Entry 8EU9 (electron microscopy, 3.48 A resolution); this record covers chains W and Z of the 10 polymer chains in the assembly.

[Chain W]
Name: RuvB-like protein 2
From: Saccharomyces cerevisiae (strain ATCC 204508 / S288c)
Notes: EC 3.6.4.12
Reference sequence: Q12464 (RUVB2_YEAST); residues 15-460 here = UniProt positions 15-460
Amino-acid sequence (446 residues; each row starts with the number of its first residue):
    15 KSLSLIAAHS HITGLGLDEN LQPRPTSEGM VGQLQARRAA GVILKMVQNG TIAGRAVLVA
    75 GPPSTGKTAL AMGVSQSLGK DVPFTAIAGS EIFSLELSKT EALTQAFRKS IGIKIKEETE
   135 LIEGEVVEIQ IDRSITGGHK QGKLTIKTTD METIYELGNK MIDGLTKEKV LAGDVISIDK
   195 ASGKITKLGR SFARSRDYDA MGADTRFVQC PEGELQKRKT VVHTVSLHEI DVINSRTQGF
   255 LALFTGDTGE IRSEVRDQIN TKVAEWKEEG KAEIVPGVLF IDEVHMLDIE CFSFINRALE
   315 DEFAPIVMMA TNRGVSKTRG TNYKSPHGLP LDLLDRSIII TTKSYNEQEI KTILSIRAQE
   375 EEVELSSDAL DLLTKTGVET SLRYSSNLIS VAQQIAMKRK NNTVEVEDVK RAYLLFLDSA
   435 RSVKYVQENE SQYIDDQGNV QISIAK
Disordered / not traced: 15-17, 460
UniProt features mapped onto this chain:
  - binding site (ATP): Gly75 to Thr82
  - mutagenesis: Gly75 (G75A: Lethal), Gly80 (G80A: Growth defect at 37 degrees Celsius), Lys81 (K81A: Defect in snoRNA accumulation. Growth defect at 37 degrees Celsius; K81E: Lethal; K81R: Growth defect at 37 degrees Celsius), Asp296 (D296N: Lethal), Glu297 (E297G: Lethal)
Ligand contacts: ADP (adenosine-5'-diphosphate): Ala22, His23, His25, Ile26, Gly43, Met44, Val45, Gly46, Pro77, Ser78, Thr79, Gly80, Lys81, Thr82, Ala83, Tyr359, Ile367, Leu396, Arg397

[Chain Z]
Name: Ino eighty subunit 2
From: Saccharomyces cerevisiae S288C
Reference sequence: P40154 (IES2_YEAST); residue numbers follow UniProt; this construct covers 293-320
Amino-acid sequence (28 residues; row label = number of the first residue in the row):
   293 FVKPRRPYNS EGMTRILRRY EEDLFCTF

[How chain W and chain Z interact]
Contacting residue pairs (44):
  Glu139(W) - Tyr312(Z)
  Val140(W) - Tyr312(Z)
  Val141(W) - Tyr312(Z)
  Glu142(W) - Leu309(Z)
  Glu142(W) - Arg310(Z)
  Glu142(W) - Arg311(Z)
  Ile143(W) - Ile308(Z)
  Ile143(W) - Leu309(Z)
  Ile143(W) - Arg310(Z)  hydrogen bond (backbone-backbone)
  Gln144(W) - Tyr300(Z)
  Gln144(W) - Arg307(Z)
  Gln144(W) - Ile308(Z)
  Ile145(W) - Arg307(Z)
  Ile145(W) - Ile308(Z)  hydrogen bond (backbone-backbone)
  Asp146(W) - Tyr300(Z)
  Asp146(W) - Ser302(Z)
  Asp146(W) - Met305(Z)
  Asp146(W) - Thr306(Z)
  Asp146(W) - Arg307(Z)  salt bridge
  Arg147(W) - Met305(Z)
  Arg147(W) - Thr306(Z)  hydrogen bond (backbone-backbone)
  Arg147(W) - Ile308(Z)
  Ile149(W) - Thr306(Z)
  His153(W) - Met305(Z)
  Gln155(W) - Tyr300(Z)
  Gln155(W) - Asn301(Z)  hydrogen bond (side chain-backbone)
  Gln155(W) - Met305(Z)
  Gly156(W) - Tyr300(Z)
  Lys157(W) - Tyr300(Z)
  Lys161(W) - Tyr312(Z)
  Ile168(W) - Arg297(Z)  hydrogen bond (backbone-side chain)
  Glu170(W) - Arg297(Z)  salt bridge
  Lys183(W) - Arg310(Z)
  Leu185(W) - Asp315(Z)
  Ala186(W) - Arg311(Z)
  Ala186(W) - Tyr312(Z)
  Phe206(W) - Tyr312(Z)  hydrophobic
  Arg208(W) - Arg311(Z)  hydrogen bond (side chain-backbone)
  Arg208(W) - Tyr312(Z)
  Arg208(W) - Glu313(Z)
  Arg208(W) - Glu314(Z)
  Arg208(W) - Asp315(Z)  salt bridge
  Arg210(W) - Glu313(Z)
  Tyr212(W) - Asp315(Z)
Interface residues without a listed pair, chain W (27 interface residues in all): Ser148, Val184, Gly187
Interface residues without a listed pair, chain Z (17 interface residues in all): Arg298, Phe320

[Overview]
The interface between chain W and chain Z involves 27 residues on one side and 17 on the other; the contacts
include 6 hydrogen bonds and 3 salt bridges. Among the polar pairs are Asp146(W)-Arg307(Z),
Glu170(W)-Arg297(Z) and Arg208(W)-Asp315(Z). Bound to chain W: ADP.
Here chain W is RuvB-like protein 2 (Saccharomyces cerevisiae (strain ATCC 204508 / S288c)) and chain Z is Ino
eighty subunit 2 (Saccharomyces cerevisiae S288C). Entry 8EU9 (Class1 of the INO80-Nucleosome complex) was
determined by electron microscopy together with 8ETS, 8ETT, 8ETU, 8ETV, 8ETW, 8EUE, 8EUF and 8EUJ from the
same study.
